9CHZ - chains A and H of the 16 polymer chains in the assembly; structure by electron microscopy, 2.90 A resolution.

== Chain A (and H) ==
Name: Rubisco large subunit
Organism: Anthoceros agrestis
Notes: chain H of this document is another copy of the same molecule, construct and numbering; everything in this record applies to it too
Amino-acid sequence (475 residues; row label = number of the first residue in the row):
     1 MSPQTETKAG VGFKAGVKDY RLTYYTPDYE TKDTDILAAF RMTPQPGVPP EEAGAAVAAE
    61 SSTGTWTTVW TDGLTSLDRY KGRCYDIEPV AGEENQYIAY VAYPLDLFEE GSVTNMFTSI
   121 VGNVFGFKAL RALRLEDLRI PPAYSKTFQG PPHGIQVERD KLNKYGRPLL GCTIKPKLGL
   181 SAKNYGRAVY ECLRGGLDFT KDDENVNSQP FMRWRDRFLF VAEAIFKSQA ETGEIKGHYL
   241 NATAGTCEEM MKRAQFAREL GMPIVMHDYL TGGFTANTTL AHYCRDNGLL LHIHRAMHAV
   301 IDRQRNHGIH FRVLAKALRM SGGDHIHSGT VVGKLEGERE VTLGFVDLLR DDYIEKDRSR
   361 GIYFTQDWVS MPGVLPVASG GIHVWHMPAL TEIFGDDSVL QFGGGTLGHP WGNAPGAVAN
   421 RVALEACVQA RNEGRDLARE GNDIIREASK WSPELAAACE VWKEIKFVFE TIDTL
Unresolved in the structure: 1-11
Modified residues: K201 (lysine nz-carboxylic acid; KCX)
Metal / ion sites: Mg2+: K201, D203, E204 (together with 2-carboxyarabinitol-1,5-diphosphate)
Small-molecule neighbours:
  - 2-carboxyarabinitol-1,5-diphosphate (CAP), molecule 1: T65, W66, N123
  - 2-carboxyarabinitol-1,5-diphosphate (CAP), molecule 2: T173, K175, K177, K201, D203, E204, H294, R295, H298, H327, G329, K334, L335, S379, G380, G381, G403, G404

== Interface between chain A and chain H ==
Pairs across the interface (7; chain A residue first):
  D33(A) with D33(H)
  L105(A) with K146(H)
  E110(A) with K146(H), salt bridge
  A143(A) with K146(H)
  K146(A) with L105(H); E110(H), salt bridge; A143(H)
Interface residues without a listed pair, chain A (8 interface residues in all): D106, T147, S370
Interface residues without a listed pair, chain H (8 interface residues in all): D106, T147, S370

== In short ==
The chain A/chain H interface involves 8 residues from each chain, with 2 salt bridges. The salt-bridged pair
is E110(A)-K146(H). Ligands of chain A: 2-carboxyarabinitol-1,5-diphosphate. K201(A), D203(A) and E204(A) form
the Mg2+ site.
Chain A and chain H are both Rubisco large subunit (Anthoceros agrestis); the structure, Anthoceros agrestis
Rubisco assembled with Raf1 Raf2 and BSD2, was determined by electron microscopy together with 9CI1, 9CI2 and
9CK5 from the same study.
